7WV5 - chains A and E of the 4 polymer chains in the assembly; structure by electron microscopy, 3.10 A resolution.

[Chain A]
Name: Toll-like receptor 3
Source organism: Homo sapiens
UniProtKB: O15455 (TLR3_HUMAN); numbering as in UniProt (aligned over 27-697)
Sequence (689 residues; each row starts with the number of its first residue):
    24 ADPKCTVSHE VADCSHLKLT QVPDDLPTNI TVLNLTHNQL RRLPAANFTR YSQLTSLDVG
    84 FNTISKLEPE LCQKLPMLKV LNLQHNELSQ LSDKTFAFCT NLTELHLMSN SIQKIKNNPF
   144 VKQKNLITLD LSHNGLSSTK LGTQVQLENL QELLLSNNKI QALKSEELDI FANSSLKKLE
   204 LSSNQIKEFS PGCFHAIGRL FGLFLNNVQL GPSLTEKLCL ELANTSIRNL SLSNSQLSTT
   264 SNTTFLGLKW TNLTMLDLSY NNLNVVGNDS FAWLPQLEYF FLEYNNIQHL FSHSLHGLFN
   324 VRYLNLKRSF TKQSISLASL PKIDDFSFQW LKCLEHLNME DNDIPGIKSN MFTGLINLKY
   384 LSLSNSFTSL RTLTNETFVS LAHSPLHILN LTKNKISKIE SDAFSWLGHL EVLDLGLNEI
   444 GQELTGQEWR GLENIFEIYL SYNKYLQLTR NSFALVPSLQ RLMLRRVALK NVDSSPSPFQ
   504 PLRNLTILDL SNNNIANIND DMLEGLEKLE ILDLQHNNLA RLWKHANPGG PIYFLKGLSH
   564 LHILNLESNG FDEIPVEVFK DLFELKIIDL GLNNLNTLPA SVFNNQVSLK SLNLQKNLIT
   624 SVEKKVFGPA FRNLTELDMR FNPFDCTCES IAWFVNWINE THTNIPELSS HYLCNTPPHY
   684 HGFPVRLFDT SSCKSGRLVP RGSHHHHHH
Not modelled in the structure: 24-28, 688-712
Cystine bridges: Cys-95/Cys-122, Cys-649/Cys-677
Covalently attached groups: N-acetylglucosamine (NAG) linked to Asn-196, Asn-252, Asn-265, Asn-275, Asn-291, Asn-398, Asn-413, Asn-507, Asn-636, Asn-662
Sequence notes: expression tag (24-26, 698-712)
Curated features (UniProtKB/Swiss-Prot):
  - glycosylation (N-linked (GlcNAc...) asparagine): Asn-52, Asn-57, Asn-70, Asn-124, Asn-196, Asn-247, Asn-252, Asn-265, Asn-275, Asn-291, Asn-398, Asn-413, Asn-507, Asn-636, Asn-662
  - natural variant: Ser-134 (S134P: No effect on IFNL1 induction), Arg-251 (R251G: No effect on IFNL1 induction), Pro-554 (P554S: In IMD83)
  - mutagenesis: Cys-95 (C95A: Reduced response to ds-RNA), Cys-122 (C122A: Reduced response to ds-RNA), Asn-196 (N196G: Reduced expression levels; when associated with R-247), Asn-247 (N247R: Reduced response to ds-RNA. Reduced expression levels; when associated with G-196), His-539 (H539A: No effect; H539E: Loss of RNA binding. Constitutive activation of NF-kappa-B), Asn-541 (N541A: Loss of RNA binding. Abolishes activation of NF-kappa-B)

[Chain E]
Molecule: 46-nt RNA strand
Sequence (46 nucleotides; numbered 1 to 46; the number before each row is that of its first residue):
     1 CCCCCCCCCC CCCCCCCCCC CCCCCCCCCC CCCCCCCCCC CCCCCC

[Chain A / chain E interface]
Residue-residue contacts (19):
  His-39(A) / C8(E)  salt bridge to the phosphate
  Lys-41(A) / C7(E)  sugar contact
  Lys-41(A) / C8(E)  sugar contact
  His-60(A) / C7(E)  phosphate contact
  Asn-61(A) / C6(E)  hydrogen bond to the sugar
  Gln-62(A) / C6(E)  hydrogen bond to the base
  Gln-62(A) / C7(E)  hydrogen bond to the sugar
  Phe-84(A) / C6(E)  hydrogen bond to the sugar
  Asn-85(A) / C6(E)  sugar contact
  Thr-86(A) / C6(E)  sugar contact
  His-108(A) / C5(E)  sugar contact
  His-108(A) / C6(E)  salt bridge to the phosphate
  Glu-110(A) / C5(E)  sugar contact
  Asn-517(A) / C27(E)  base contact
  Ala-519(A) / C28(E)  sugar contact
  Asn-541(A) / C28(E)  base contact
  Arg-544(A) / C29(E)  sugar contact
  Lys-619(A) / C19(E)  phosphate contact
  Lys-619(A) / C20(E)  phosphate contact
Also at the interface, not in a pair above, chain A (17 interface residues in all): Asn-109, Ser-132

[In short]
The interface between chain A and chain E involves 17 residues on one side and 9 on the other, with 4 hydrogen
bonds and 2 salt bridges. Polar pairs include Gln-62(A)/C6(E), Asn-61(A)/C6(E) and Gln-62(A)/C7(E).
Chain A is Toll-like receptor 3 (Homo sapiens) and chain E is a 46-nt RNA strand; the structure,
ectoTLR3-poly(I:C), was determined by electron microscopy, deposited together with 7WV3, 7WV4, 7WVE and 7WVJ.
